Entry 3NC0 (X-ray diffraction, 2.90 A resolution); this record covers chains A and B of the 5 polymer chains in the assembly.

# Chain A
Molecule: Exportin-1
Organism: Mus musculus
UniProt: Q6P5F9 (XPO1_MOUSE); residue numbers follow UniProt; this construct covers 1-1071
Amino-acid sequence (1073 residues; row label = number of the first residue in the row; numbers below 1 keep their minus sign (Gly-1 is residue -1)):
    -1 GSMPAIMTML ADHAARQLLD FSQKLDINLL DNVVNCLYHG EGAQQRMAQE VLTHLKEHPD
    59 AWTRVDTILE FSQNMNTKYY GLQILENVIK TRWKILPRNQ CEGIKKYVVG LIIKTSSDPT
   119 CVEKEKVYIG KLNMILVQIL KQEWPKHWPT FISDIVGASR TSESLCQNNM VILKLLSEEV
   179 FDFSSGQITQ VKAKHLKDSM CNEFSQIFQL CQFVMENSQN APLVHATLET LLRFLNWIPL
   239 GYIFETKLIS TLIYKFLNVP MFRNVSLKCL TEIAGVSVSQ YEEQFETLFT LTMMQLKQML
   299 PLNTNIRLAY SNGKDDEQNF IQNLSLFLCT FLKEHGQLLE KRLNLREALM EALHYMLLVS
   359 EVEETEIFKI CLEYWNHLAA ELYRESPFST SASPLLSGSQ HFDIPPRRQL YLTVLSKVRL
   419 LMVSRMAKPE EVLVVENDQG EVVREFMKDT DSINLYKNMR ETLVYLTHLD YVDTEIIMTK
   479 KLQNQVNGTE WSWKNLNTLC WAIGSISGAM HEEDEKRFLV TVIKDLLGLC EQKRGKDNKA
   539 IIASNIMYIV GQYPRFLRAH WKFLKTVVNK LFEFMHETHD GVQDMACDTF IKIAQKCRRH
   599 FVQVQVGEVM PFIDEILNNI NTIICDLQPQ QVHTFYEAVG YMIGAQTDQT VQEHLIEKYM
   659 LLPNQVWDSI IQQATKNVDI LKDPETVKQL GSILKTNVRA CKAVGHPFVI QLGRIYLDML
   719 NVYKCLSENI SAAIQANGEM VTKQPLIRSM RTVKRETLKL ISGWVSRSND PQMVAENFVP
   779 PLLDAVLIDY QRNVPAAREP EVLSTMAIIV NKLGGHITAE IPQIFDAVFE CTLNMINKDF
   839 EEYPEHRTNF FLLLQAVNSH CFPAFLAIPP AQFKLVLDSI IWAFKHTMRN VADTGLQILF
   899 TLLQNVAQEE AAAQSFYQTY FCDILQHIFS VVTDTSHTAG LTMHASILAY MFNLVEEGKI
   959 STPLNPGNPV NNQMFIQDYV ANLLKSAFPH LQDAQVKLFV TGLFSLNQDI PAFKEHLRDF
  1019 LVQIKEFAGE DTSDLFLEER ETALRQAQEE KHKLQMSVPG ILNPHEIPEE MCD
Disordered / not traced: -1 to 10, 67-70, 1053-1071
Construct notes: expression tag (-1 to 0)
UniProt features mapped onto this chain:
  - modified residue: Ser391 (Phosphoserine), Lys446 (N6-acetyllysine), Thr448 (Phosphothreonine), Ser450 (Phosphoserine), Tyr454 (Phosphotyrosine), Lys693 (N6-acetyllysine), Ser1031 (Phosphoserine)
What the authors report for this chain:
  - mutagenesis - A541K: abolished binding to PKI NES
  - mutagenesis - C528S: decreased binding to NES
  - mutagenesis - C528A, C528T: unchanged binding to NES
  - mutagenesis - C528W, A541K: decreased binding to Snurportin-1 (chain B)
  - mutagenesis - C528V: unchanged binding to Snurportin-1 (chain B)

# Chain B
Molecule: Snurportin-1
Organism: Homo sapiens
UniProt: O95149 (SPN1_HUMAN); numbering as in UniProt (aligned over 15-360)
Amino-acid sequence (362 residues; numbered -1 to 360; the number before each row is that of its first residue; numbers below 1 keep their minus sign (Gly-1 is residue -1)):
    -1 GSPVPLQLPP LERLTLSQDL NSTAAPHPRL SQYKSKYSSL EQSERRRRLL ELQKSKRLDY
    59 VNHARRLAED DWTGMESEEE NKKDDEEMDI DTVKKLPKHY ANQLMLSEWL IDVPSDLGQE
   119 WIVVVCPVGK RALIVASRGS TSAYTKSGYC VNRFSSLLPG GNRRNSTAKD YTILDCIYNE
   179 VNQTYYVLDV MCWRGHPFYD CQTDFRFYWM HSKLPEEEGL GEKTKLNPFK FVGLKNFPCT
   239 PESLCDVLSM DFPFEVDGLL FYHKQTHYSP GSTPLVGWLR PYMVSDVLGV AVPAGPLTTK
   299 PDYAGHQLQQ IMEHKKSQKE GMKEKLTHKA SENGHYELEH LSTPKLKGSS HSPDHPGCLM
   359 EN
Disordered / not traced: -1 to 2, 74-90, 298-345
Construct notes: expression tag (-1 to 14)
UniProt features mapped onto this chain:
  - region: Gly127 to Arg129 (Interaction with m3G-cap structure)
  - site (Interaction with m3G-cap structure): Ser105, Lys144, Trp276
  - modified residue (Phosphoserine): Ser75, Ser350
  - natural variant: Arg55 (R55Q: In LGMDR29; uncertain significance), Gln263 to Asn360 (deletion: In LGMDR29), Ser283 to Asn360 (deletion: In LGMDR29), Gln308 to Asn360 (deletion: In LGMDR29; uncertain significance), Ile309 (I309S: In LGMDR29)
  - mutagenesis: Arg27 (R27A: Abolishes interaction with KPNB1 and m3G-cap U1 snRNP import receptor activity), Trp107 (W107A: Reduces binding to m3G-cap structure, interaction with XPO1 and snRNP import receptor activity), Phe203 to Trp207 (Reduces binding to m3G-cap structure), Trp276 (W276A: Reduces binding to m3G-cap structure, interaction with XPO1 and snRNP import receptor activity)
What the authors report for this chain:
  - mutagenesis - L6S, P7A, P7G: abolished binding to Exportin-1 (chain A)
  - mutagenesis - P7L, P8G: decreased binding to Exportin-1 (chain A)
  - mutagenesis - P8A: unchanged binding to Exportin-1 (chain A)

# Chain A / chain B interface
Pairs across the interface - 69 pairs, chain A then chain B:
  Lys514(A) with Leu4(B); Leu6(B)
  Val518(A) with Gln5(B); Pro7(B)
  Ile521(A) with Pro7(B), hydrophobic
  Lys522(A) with Gln5(B)
  Leu525(A) with Pro7(B), hydrophobic; Pro8(B); Leu9(B)
  Cys528(A) with Leu12(B), hydrophobic
  Glu529(A) with Arg11(B)
  Lys534(A) with Leu14(B)
  Lys537(A) with Leu14(B)
  Ala538(A) with Leu14(B), hydrophobic
  Ala541(A) with Leu12(B), hydrophobic
  His558(A) with Leu6(B)
  Phe561(A) with Leu6(B), hydrophobic
  Thr564(A) with Leu9(B); Glu10(B)
  Val565(A) with Leu9(B), hydrophobic
  Lys568(A) with Leu9(B); Glu10(B), hydrogen bond (side chain-backbone); Leu12(B), hydrogen bond (side chain-backbone)
  Glu571(A) with Ala22(B); Ala23(B)
  Phe572(A) with Leu12(B), hydrophobic
  His574(A) with Ala22(B)
  Glu575(A) with Leu14(B)
  Thr576(A) with Asn100(B), hydrogen bond; Lys144(B); Ser145(B)
  Val580(A) with Leu14(B), hydrophobic
  Gln581(A) with Ser145(B), hydrogen bond
  Asn619(A) with Val126(B)
  Thr620(A) with Arg278(B)
  Cys623(A) with Lys128(B)
  Asp624(A) with Lys144(B), salt bridge
  Leu625(A) with Lys128(B)
  Gln626(A) with Tyr147(B)
  Pro627(A) with Tyr147(B)
  Val664(A) with Glu178(B)
  Ser667(A) with Val179(B)
  Thr673(A) with Gly355(B); Cys356(B)
  Val676(A) with Met358(B), hydrophobic
  Asp681(A) with Gln181(B); Lys221(B), salt bridge
  Glu683(A) with Tyr176(B), hydrogen bond; Gln181(B); Phe227(B)
  Thr684(A) with Gln181(B)
  Lys686(A) with Val149(B), hydrogen bond (side chain-backbone)
  Gln687(A) with Tyr176(B); Glu178(B), hydrogen bond (side chain-backbone)
  Gly711(A) with Asp352(B)
  Leu715(A) with Asp352(B); Pro354(B), hydrophobic
  Asp716(A) with Pro354(B); Gly355(B), hydrogen bond (side chain-backbone); Cys356(B), hydrogen bond (side chain-backbone)
  Asn719(A) with Cys356(B); Leu357(B); Met358(B)
  Lys722(A) with Glu359(B), salt bridge; Asn360(B)
  Cys723(A) with Met358(B), hydrophobic
  Asn775(A) with Ser350(B)
  Asp782(A) with Glu359(B); Asn360(B)
Also at the interface, not in a pair above, chain A (55 interface residues in all): Ile544, Phe554, Phe570, Asn616, Ile622, Gln663, Ile669, Ala783
Also at the interface, not in a pair above, chain B (45 interface residues in all): Thr13, Ser15, Tyr35, Gly127, Thr143, Asn150, Glu253, Asp255, Thr297, His349
The authors on this interface:
  - interface residues, chain B: Leu6(B), Pro7(B), Leu9(B), Leu12(B), Leu14(B)

# Overview
55 residues of chain A face 45 of chain B across their interface, with 9 hydrogen bonds and 3 salt bridges.
Polar contacts include Asp624(A)-Lys144(B), Asp681(A)-Lys221(B) and Lys722(A)-Glu359(B). The paper reports
that L6S, P7A and P7G of chain B abolish binding to Exportin-1 (chain A); interface residues Leu6(B), Pro7(B)
and Leu9(B) among others; 12 substitutions were tested in all.
Chain A is Exportin-1 (Mus musculus) and chain B is Snurportin-1 (Homo sapiens); the structure, Crystal
structure of the HIV-1 Rev NES-CRM1-RanGTP nuclear export complex (crystal II), was determined by X-ray
diffraction together with 3NBY, 3NBZ and 3NC1 from the same study.
